PDB entry 1ERR | X-ray diffraction, 2.60 A resolution | chains A and B

# Chain A (and B)
Molecule: Estrogen receptor
From: Homo sapiens
Notes: fragment: ligand-binding domain; chain B of this document is another copy of the same molecule, construct and numbering; everything in this record applies to it too
UniProtKB: P03372 (ESR1_HUMAN); residues 301-553 here = UniProt positions 301-553
Sequence (253 residues; row label = number of the first residue in the row):
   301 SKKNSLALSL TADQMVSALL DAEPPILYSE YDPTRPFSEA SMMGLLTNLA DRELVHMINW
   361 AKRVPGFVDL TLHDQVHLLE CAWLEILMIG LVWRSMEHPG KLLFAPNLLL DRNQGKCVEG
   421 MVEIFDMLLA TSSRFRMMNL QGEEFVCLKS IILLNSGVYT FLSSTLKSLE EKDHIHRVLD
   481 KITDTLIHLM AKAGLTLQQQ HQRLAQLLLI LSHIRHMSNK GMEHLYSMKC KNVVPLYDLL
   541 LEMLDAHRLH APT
Disordered / not traced: 301-306, 460-469, 529-534, 548-553 (chain B: 301-305, 332-339, 460-468, 530-535, 552-553)
Modified positions: Cys-381 (carboxymethylated cysteine; CCS)
Ligand contacts: raloxifene (RAL): Met-343, Leu-346, Thr-347, Leu-349, Ala-350, Asp-351, Glu-353, Leu-354, Trp-383, Leu-384, Leu-387, Met-388, Leu-391, Arg-394, Phe-404, Met-421, Ile-424, Leu-428, Gly-521, His-524, Leu-525, Leu-536, Leu-539

# How chain A and chain B interact
Residue-residue contacts (57; chain A residue first):
  Cys-381(A) / His-516(B)
  Thr-431(A) / Tyr-459(B)
  Arg-434(A) / Tyr-459(B)
  Arg-434(A) / His-476(B)  hydrogen bond
  Ile-451(A) / Leu-509(B)  hydrophobic
  Asn-455(A) / Leu-509(B)
  Asn-455(A) / Ser-512(B)
  Asn-455(A) / His-513(B)  hydrogen bond
  Val-458(A) / His-513(B)
  Tyr-459(A) / Thr-431(B)
  Tyr-459(A) / Ile-510(B)
  Tyr-459(A) / His-513(B)
  His-476(A) / Arg-434(B)
  Asp-480(A) / Gln-502(B)  hydrogen bond
  Asp-480(A) / Gln-506(B)  hydrogen bond
  Thr-483(A) / His-501(B)
  Thr-483(A) / Ala-505(B)
  Asp-484(A) / Gln-498(B)  hydrogen bond
  Asp-484(A) / His-501(B)  salt bridge
  Asp-484(A) / Gln-502(B)
  Ile-487(A) / His-501(B)
  Leu-497(A) / Leu-497(B)  hydrophobic
  Gln-498(A) / Asp-484(B)  hydrogen bond
  His-501(A) / Thr-483(B)
  His-501(A) / Asp-484(B)  salt bridge
  His-501(A) / Ile-487(B)
  His-501(A) / Leu-497(B)
  His-501(A) / His-501(B)  hydrogen bond
  His-501(A) / Leu-504(B)
  Gln-502(A) / Asp-480(B)  hydrogen bond
  Gln-502(A) / Asp-484(B)
  Leu-504(A) / His-501(B)
  Ala-505(A) / Thr-483(B)
  Ala-505(A) / Leu-508(B)  hydrophobic
  Gln-506(A) / Asp-480(B)  hydrogen bond
  Leu-508(A) / Ala-505(B)  hydrophobic
  Leu-509(A) / Ile-451(B)  hydrophobic
  Leu-509(A) / Asn-455(B)  hydrogen bond (backbone-side chain)
  Leu-509(A) / Leu-511(B)  hydrophobic
  Ile-510(A) / Tyr-459(B)
  Leu-511(A) / Leu-509(B)  hydrophobic
  Ser-512(A) / Leu-511(B)
  Ser-512(A) / Ser-512(B)
  Ser-512(A) / Arg-515(B)
  His-513(A) / Asn-455(B)  hydrogen bond
  His-513(A) / Ser-456(B)
  His-513(A) / Val-458(B)
  His-513(A) / Tyr-459(B)
  His-513(A) / Arg-515(B)  hydrogen bond
  Arg-515(A) / Ser-512(B)
  Arg-515(A) / His-513(B)  hydrogen bond
  Arg-515(A) / His-516(B)
  His-516(A) / Arg-515(B)  hydrogen bond
  His-516(A) / Asn-519(B)  hydrogen bond
  Asn-519(A) / His-516(B)  hydrogen bond
  Asn-519(A) / Asn-519(B)
  Glu-523(A) / Glu-523(B)
Also at the interface, not in a pair above, chain A (35 interface residues in all): Met-427, Ala-430, Ser-456, Leu-479, Gln-500, Lys-520
Also at the interface, not in a pair above, chain B (31 interface residues in all): Ala-430, Leu-479

# Summary
35 residues of chain A and 31 residues of chain B are in contact; the contacts include 16 hydrogen bonds and 2
salt bridges. Polar contacts include Asp-484(A)/His-501(B), Arg-434(A)/His-476(B) and Asn-455(A)/His-513(B).
Ligands of chain A: raloxifene.
Both chains are Estrogen receptor (Homo sapiens). Entry 1ERR (Human estrogen receptor ligand-binding domain in
complex with raloxifene) was determined by X-ray diffraction (same publication as 1ERE).
